PDB entry 6W1S | electron microscopy, 4.02 A resolution (low resolution: residue-level contacts below are approximate; hydrogen-bond / salt-bridge calls are withheld) | chains I and J of the 25 polymer chains in the assembly

# Chain I
Name: Mediator of RNA polymerase II transcription subunit 14
From: Mus musculus
UniProt: A2ABV5 (MED14_MOUSE); the author numbering skips numbers that UniProt does not, so the offset changes along the chain: 1-1450 = UniProt 1-1450; 1991-1999 = UniProt 1451-1459
Chain sequence (1548 residues; numbered 1 to 2097; 549 numbers in that range are skipped by the numbering (no residue carries them; nothing is unmodelled there); the number before each row is that of its first residue; X marks 89 residues of unknown identity (built as UNK)):
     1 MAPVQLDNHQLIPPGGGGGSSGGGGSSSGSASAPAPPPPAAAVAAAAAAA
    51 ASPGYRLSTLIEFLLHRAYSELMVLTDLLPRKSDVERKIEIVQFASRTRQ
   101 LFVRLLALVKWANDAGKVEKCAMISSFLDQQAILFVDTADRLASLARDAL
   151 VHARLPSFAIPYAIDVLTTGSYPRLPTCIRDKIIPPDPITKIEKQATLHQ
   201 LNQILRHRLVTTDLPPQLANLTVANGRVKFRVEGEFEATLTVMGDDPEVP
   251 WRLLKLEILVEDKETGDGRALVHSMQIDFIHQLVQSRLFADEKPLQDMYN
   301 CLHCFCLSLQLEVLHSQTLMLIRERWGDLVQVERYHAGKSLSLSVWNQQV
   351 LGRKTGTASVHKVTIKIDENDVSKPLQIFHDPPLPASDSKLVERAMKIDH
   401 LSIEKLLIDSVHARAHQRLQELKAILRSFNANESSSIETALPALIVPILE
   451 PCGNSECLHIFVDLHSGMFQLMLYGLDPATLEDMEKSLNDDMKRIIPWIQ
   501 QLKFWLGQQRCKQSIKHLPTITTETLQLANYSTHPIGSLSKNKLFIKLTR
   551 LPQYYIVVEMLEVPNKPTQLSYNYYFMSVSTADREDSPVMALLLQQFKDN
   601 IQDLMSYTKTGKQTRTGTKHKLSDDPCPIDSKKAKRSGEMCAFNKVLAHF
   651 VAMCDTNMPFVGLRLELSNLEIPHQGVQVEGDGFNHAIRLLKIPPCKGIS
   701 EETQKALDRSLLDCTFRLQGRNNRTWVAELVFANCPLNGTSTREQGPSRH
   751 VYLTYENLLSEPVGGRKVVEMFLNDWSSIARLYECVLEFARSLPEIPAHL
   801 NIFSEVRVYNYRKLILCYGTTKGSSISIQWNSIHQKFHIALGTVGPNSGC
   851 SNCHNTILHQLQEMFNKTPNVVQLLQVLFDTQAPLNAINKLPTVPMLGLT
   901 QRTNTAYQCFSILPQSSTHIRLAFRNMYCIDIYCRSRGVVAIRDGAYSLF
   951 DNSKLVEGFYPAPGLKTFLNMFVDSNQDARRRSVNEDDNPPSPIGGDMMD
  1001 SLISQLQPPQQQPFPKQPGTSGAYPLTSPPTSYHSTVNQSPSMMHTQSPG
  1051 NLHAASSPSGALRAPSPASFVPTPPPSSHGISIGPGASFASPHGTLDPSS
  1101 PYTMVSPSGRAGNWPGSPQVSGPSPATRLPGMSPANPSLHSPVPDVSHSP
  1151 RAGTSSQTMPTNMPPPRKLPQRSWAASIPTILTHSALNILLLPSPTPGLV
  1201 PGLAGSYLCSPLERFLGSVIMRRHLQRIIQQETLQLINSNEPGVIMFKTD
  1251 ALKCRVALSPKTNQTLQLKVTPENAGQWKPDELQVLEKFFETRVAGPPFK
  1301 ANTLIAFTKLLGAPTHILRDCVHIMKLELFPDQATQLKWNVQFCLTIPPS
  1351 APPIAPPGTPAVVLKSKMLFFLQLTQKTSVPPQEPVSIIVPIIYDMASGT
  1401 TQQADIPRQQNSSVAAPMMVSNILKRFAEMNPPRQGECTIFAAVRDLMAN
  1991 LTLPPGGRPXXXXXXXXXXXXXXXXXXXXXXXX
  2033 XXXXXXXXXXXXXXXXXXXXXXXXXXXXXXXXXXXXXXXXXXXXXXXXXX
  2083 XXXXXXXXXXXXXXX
Not modelled in the structure: 1-149, 168-171, 244-247, 261-268, 349-358, 385-393, 432-435, 452-455, 581-586, 612-640, 761-766, 800-801, 976-1171, 1182-1183, 1274-1280, 1333-1335, 1379-1385, 1398-1400, 1405-1410, 1431-1433, 1991-1999
Covalent attachments: covalent link L150-UNK_2097
UniProt features mapped onto this chain:
  - motif: L75 to L79 (LXXLL motif 1), L1187 to L1191 (LXXLL motif 2)
  - modified residue (Phosphoserine): S623, S992, S1117, S1124, S1133, S1141, S1149

# Chain J
Name: Mediator of RNA polymerase II transcription subunit 15
From: Mus musculus
UniProt: Q924H2 (MED15_MOUSE); residues 620-786 here = UniProt positions 620-786
Chain sequence (167 residues; numbered 620 to 786; the number before each row is that of its first residue):
   620 QPLLDAVLANIRSPVFNHSLYRTFVPAMMAIHGPPIVSPVVCSRKRRFEE
   670 DERQSIPNVLQGEVARLDPKFLVNLDPSHCSNNGTVHLICKLDDKDLPSV
   720 PPLELSVPADYPAQSPMWIDRQWQYDANPFLQSVHRCMTSRLLQLPDKHS
   770 VTALLNTWAQSIHQACL

# Interface between chain I and chain J
Residue-residue contacts (24; chain I residue first):
  I672(I) - H768(J)
  P673(I) - H768(J)
  H674(I) - H768(J)
  H674(I) - T771(J)
  V677(I) - T771(J)
  E680(I) - D687(J)
  R689(I) - R685(J)
  L690(I) - R685(J)
  L691(I) - V678(J)
  L691(I) - E682(J)
  L691(I) - R685(J)
  K692(I) - N677(J)
  K692(I) - V678(J)
  E701(I) - R666(J)
  D713(I) - R685(J)
  C714(I) - R685(J)
  L787(I) - R663(J)
  E788(I) - R663(J)
  A790(I) - R663(J)
  V872(I) - V659(J)
  Q873(I) - V659(J)
  Q876(I) - P658(J)
  R935(I) - G652(J)
  R935(I) - P654(J)
Other interface residues (no listed pair), chain I (23 interface residues in all): D708, R709, S916, H919
Other interface residues (no listed pair), chain J (16 interface residues in all): I650, H651, E669

# In short
23 residues of chain I and 16 residues of chain J are in contact.
Here chain I is Mediator of RNA polymerase II transcription subunit 14 and chain J is Mediator of RNA
polymerase II transcription subunit 15, both from Mus musculus. Entry 6W1S (Atomic model of the mammalian
Mediator complex) was determined by electron microscopy.
